Entry 3TF3 (X-ray diffraction, 1.64 A resolution); this record covers chain A.

# Chain A
Molecule: Arginase-1
Source organism: Homo sapiens
Notes: EC 3.5.3.1
UniProtKB: P05089 (ARGI1_HUMAN); residue numbers follow UniProt; this construct covers 1-322
Chain sequence (322 residues; numbered 1 to 322; the number before each row is that of its first residue):
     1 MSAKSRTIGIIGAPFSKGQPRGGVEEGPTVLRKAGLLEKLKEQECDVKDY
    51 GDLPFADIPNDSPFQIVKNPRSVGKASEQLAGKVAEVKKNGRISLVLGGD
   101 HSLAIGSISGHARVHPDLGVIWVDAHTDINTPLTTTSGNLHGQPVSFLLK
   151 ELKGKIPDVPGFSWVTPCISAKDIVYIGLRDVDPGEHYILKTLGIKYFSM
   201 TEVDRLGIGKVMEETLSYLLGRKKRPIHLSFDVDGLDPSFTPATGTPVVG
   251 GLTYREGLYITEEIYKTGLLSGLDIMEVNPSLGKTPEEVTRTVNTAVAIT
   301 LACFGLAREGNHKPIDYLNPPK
Disordered / not traced: 1-5, 320-322
Curated features (UniProtKB/Swiss-Prot):
  - binding site (Mn(2+)): His-101, Asp-124, His-126, Asp-128, Asp-232, Asp-234
  - binding site (substrate): His-126 to Asn-130, Ser-137 to Asn-139, Asp-183, Thr-246, Glu-277
  - modified residue: Lys-17 (N6-succinyllysine), Ser-62 (Phosphoserine), Ser-72 (Phosphoserine), Lys-75 (N6-succinyllysine), Ser-163 (Phosphoserine), Ser-217 (Phosphoserine)
  - natural variant: Ile-11 (I11T: In ARGIN), Gly-27 (G27D: In ARGIN), Gly-74 (G74V: In ARGIN), Ala-125 (A125V: In ARGIN), Thr-134 (T134I: In ARGIN), Gly-138 (G138V: In ARGIN), Arg-180 (R180T: In ARGIN), Gly-235 (G235R: In ARGIN), Arg-308 (R308Q: In ARGIN)
From the paper describing this entry:
  - conformationally variable residues: His-101, Asp-232
  - contacts within the chain: His-101/Asp-232 (hydrogen bond)

# Overview
From UniProt: 6 Mn2+-binding residues and 11 substrate-binding residues. The paper reports conformational
variability at His-101 and Asp-232; contacts within the chain involving His-101 and Asp-232.
Chain A is Arginase-1 (Homo sapiens); the structure, Crystal structure of metal-free Human Arginase I, was
determined by X-ray diffraction together with 3TH7, 3THE, 3THH and 3THJ from the same study.
